Entry 8WDV (electron microscopy, 2.24 A resolution); this record covers chains M and Q of the 36 polymer chains in the assembly.

Chain M:
Molecule: Reaction center protein M chain
Source organism: Allochromatium vinosum DSM 180
UniProtKB: P51763 (RCEM_ALLVD); residue numbers follow UniProt; this construct covers 1-325
Amino-acid sequence (325 residues; each row starts with the number of its first residue):
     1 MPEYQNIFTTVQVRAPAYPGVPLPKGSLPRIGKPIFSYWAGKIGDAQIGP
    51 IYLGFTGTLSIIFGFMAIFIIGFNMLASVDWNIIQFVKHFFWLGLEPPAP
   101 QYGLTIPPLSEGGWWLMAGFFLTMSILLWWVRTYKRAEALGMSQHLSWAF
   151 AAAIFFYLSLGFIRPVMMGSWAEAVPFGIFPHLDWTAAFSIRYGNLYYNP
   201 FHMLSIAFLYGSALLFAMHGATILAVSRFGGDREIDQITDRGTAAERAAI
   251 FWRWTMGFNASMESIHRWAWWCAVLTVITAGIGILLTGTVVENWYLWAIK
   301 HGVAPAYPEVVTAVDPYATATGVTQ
Disordered / not traced: 1, 320-325
Swiss-Prot annotation at these positions:
  - binding site ((7R,8Z)-bacteriochlorophyll b): His-182, His-202
  - binding site (Fe cation): His-219, Glu-234, His-266
  - binding site (a ubiquinone): Trp-252

Chain Q:
Molecule: Antenna complex alpha/beta subunit
Source organism: Allochromatium vinosum DSM 180
UniProtKB: D3RP69 (D3RP69_ALLVD); residues 5-48 here correspond to UniProt positions 1-44 (UniProt number = residue number - 4)
Amino-acid sequence (44 residues; row label = number of the first residue in the row):
     5 MHKIWQIFDPRRTLVALFGFLFVLGLLIHFILLSSPAFNWLSGS
Disordered / not traced: 48
Modified residues: Met-5 (N-formylmethionine; FME)

How chain M and chain Q interact:
Pairs across the interface - 31 pairs, chain M then chain Q:
  Gly-26(M) / Arg-15(Q)  hydrogen bond (backbone-side chain)
  Leu-28(M) / Arg-15(Q)
  Leu-28(M) / Arg-16(Q)
  Pro-29(M) / Arg-16(Q)  hydrogen bond (backbone-side chain)
  Ile-31(M) / Arg-16(Q)
  Leu-53(M) / Arg-16(Q)  hydrogen bond (backbone-side chain)
  Phe-55(M) / Arg-15(Q)
  Phe-55(M) / Val-19(Q)  hydrophobic
  Leu-59(M) / Val-19(Q)
  Leu-59(M) / Gly-23(Q)
  Ile-62(M) / Ala-20(Q)
  Ile-62(M) / Phe-24(Q)
  Ile-62(M) / Val-27(Q)  hydrophobic
  Phe-63(M) / Phe-26(Q)  hydrophobic
  Phe-63(M) / Val-27(Q)  hydrophobic
  Met-66(M) / Val-27(Q)  hydrophobic
  Ile-106(M) / Leu-37(Q)  hydrophobic
  Ile-106(M) / Ser-38(Q)
  Pro-107(M) / Ser-38(Q)  hydrogen bond (backbone-side chain)
  Pro-108(M) / Ser-38(Q)
  Leu-109(M) / Ser-38(Q)
  Gly-113(M) / Ser-38(Q)
  Trp-114(M) / Ile-35(Q)  hydrophobic
  Met-117(M) / Leu-31(Q)  hydrophobic
  Met-117(M) / Phe-34(Q)
  Met-117(M) / Ile-35(Q)
  Met-117(M) / Ser-38(Q)
  Phe-120(M) / Leu-30(Q)  hydrophobic
  Phe-120(M) / Phe-34(Q)  hydrophobic
  Phe-121(M) / Val-27(Q)
  Phe-121(M) / Leu-31(Q)
Interface residues without a listed pair, chain M (22 interface residues in all): Ser-27, Thr-58, Ile-70

Overview:
22 residues of chain M face 14 of chain Q across their interface, with 4 hydrogen bonds. Polar pairs include
Gly-26(M)/Arg-15(Q), Pro-29(M)/Arg-16(Q) and Leu-53(M)/Arg-16(Q). From UniProt: (7R,8Z)-bacteriochlorophyll
b-binding residues His-182(M) and His-202(M), 3 Fe cation-binding residues and ubiquinone-binding residue
Trp-252(M) on chain M.
Here chain M is Reaction center protein M chain and chain Q is Antenna complex alpha/beta subunit, both from
Allochromatium vinosum DSM 180. Entry 8WDV (Photosynthetic LH1-RC complex from the purple sulfur bacterium
Allochromatium vinosum purified by Ca2+-DEAE) was determined by electron microscopy, deposited together with
8WDU.
